Entry 1HJ5 (X-ray diffraction, 1.46 A resolution); this record covers chains A and B.

== Chain A (and B) ==
Protein: Nitrite reductase
From: Paracoccus pantotrophus
Notes: EC 1.7.2.1, 1.7.99.1; chain B of this document is another copy of the same molecule, construct and numbering; everything in this record applies to it too
UniProtKB: P72181 (NIRS_PARPN); residues 1-567 here correspond to UniProt positions 30-596 (UniProt number = residue number + 29)
Amino-acid sequence (567 residues; each row starts with the number of its first residue):
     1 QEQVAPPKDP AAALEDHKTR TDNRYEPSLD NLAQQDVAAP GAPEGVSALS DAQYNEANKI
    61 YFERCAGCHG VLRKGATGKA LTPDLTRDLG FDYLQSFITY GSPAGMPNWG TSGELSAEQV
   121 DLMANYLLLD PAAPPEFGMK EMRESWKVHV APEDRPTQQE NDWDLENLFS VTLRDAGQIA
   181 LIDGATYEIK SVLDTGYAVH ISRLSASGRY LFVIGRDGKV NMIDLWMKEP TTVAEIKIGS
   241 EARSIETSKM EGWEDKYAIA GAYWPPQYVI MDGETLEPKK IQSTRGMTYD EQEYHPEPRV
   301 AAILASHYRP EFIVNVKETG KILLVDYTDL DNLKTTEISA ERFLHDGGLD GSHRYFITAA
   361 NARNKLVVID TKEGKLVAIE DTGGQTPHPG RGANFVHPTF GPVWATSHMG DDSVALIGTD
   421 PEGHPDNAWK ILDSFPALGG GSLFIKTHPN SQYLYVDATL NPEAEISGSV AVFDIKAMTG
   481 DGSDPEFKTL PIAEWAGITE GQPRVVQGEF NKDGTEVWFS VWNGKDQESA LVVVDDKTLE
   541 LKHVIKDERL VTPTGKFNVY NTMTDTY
Not modelled in the structure: 1-8
Curated features (UniProtKB/Swiss-Prot):
  - binding site (heme c): His17, Cys65, Cys68, His69, Lys79, Tyr93
  - binding site (heme d1): Tyr25, Ser28, Trp109, Arg174, His200, Arg203, Arg216, Arg243, Tyr263, Arg391, Gln507, Thr554
Covalently attached groups: heme c (HEC) linked to Cys65, Cys68

== How chain A and chain B interact ==
Contacting residue pairs (63):
  Gly41(A) - Gly41(B)
  Gly41(A) - Ala42(B)
  Gly41(A) - Pro43(B)
  Ala42(A) - Gly41(B)
  Pro43(A) - Gly41(B)
  Glu136(A) - Tyr294(B)
  Gly138(A) - Gln292(B)
  Met139(A) - Glu291(B)
  Met139(A) - Gln292(B)  hydrogen bond (backbone-backbone)
  Lys279(A) - Gln292(B)  hydrogen bond (backbone-side chain)
  Lys280(A) - Gln292(B)
  Lys280(A) - Ser339(B)  hydrogen bond
  Ile281(A) - Met287(B)
  Ile281(A) - Gln292(B)  hydrogen bond (backbone-side chain)
  Gln282(A) - Glu337(B)  hydrogen bond
  Ser283(A) - Gly286(B)
  Ser283(A) - Tyr294(B)
  Arg285(A) - Tyr294(B)
  Gly286(A) - Ser283(B)
  Met287(A) - Ile281(B)
  Glu291(A) - Met139(B)
  Gln292(A) - Gly138(B)
  Gln292(A) - Met139(B)  hydrogen bond (backbone-backbone)
  Gln292(A) - Lys279(B)  hydrogen bond (side chain-backbone)
  Gln292(A) - Lys280(B)
  Gln292(A) - Ile281(B)  hydrogen bond (side chain-backbone)
  Tyr294(A) - Glu136(B)
  Tyr294(A) - Ser283(B)
  Tyr294(A) - Arg285(B)
  Tyr294(A) - Tyr294(B)
  Asp329(A) - Lys375(B)  salt bridge
  Asp331(A) - Glu337(B)
  Asp331(A) - Ile338(B)
  Asp331(A) - Ser339(B)  hydrogen bond (backbone-backbone)
  Asn332(A) - Thr336(B)
  Asn332(A) - Glu337(B)
  Asn332(A) - Ile338(B)
  Asn332(A) - Gly374(B)
  Asn332(A) - Lys375(B)
  Asn332(A) - Leu376(B)  hydrogen bond (side chain-backbone)
  Leu333(A) - Thr335(B)
  Leu333(A) - Thr336(B)
  Leu333(A) - Glu337(B)  hydrogen bond (backbone-backbone)
  Lys334(A) - Thr335(B)
  Lys334(A) - Thr336(B)
  Thr335(A) - Leu333(B)
  Thr335(A) - Lys334(B)
  Thr335(A) - Thr335(B)  hydrogen bond (backbone-backbone)
  Thr336(A) - Asn332(B)
  Thr336(A) - Leu333(B)
  Thr336(A) - Lys334(B)
  Glu337(A) - Lys280(B)
  Glu337(A) - Gln282(B)  hydrogen bond
  Glu337(A) - Asp331(B)
  Glu337(A) - Asn332(B)
  Glu337(A) - Leu333(B)  hydrogen bond (backbone-backbone)
  Ile338(A) - Asp331(B)
  Ile338(A) - Asn332(B)
  Ser339(A) - Lys280(B)  hydrogen bond
  Ser339(A) - Asp331(B)  hydrogen bond (backbone-backbone)
  Gly374(A) - Asn332(B)
  Lys375(A) - Asn332(B)
  Leu376(A) - Asn332(B)  hydrogen bond (backbone-side chain)
Other interface residues (no listed pair), chain A (32 interface residues in all): Ala39, Gln267
Other interface residues (no listed pair), chain B (31 interface residues in all): Ala39, Asp329

== Summary ==
Chain A and chain B form an interface of 32 and 31 residues respectively; the contacts include 17 hydrogen
bonds and 1 salt bridge. Polar contacts include Asp329(A)-Lys375(B), Lys279(A)-Gln292(B) and
Lys280(A)-Ser339(B). From UniProt: 6 heme c-binding residues and 12 heme d1-binding residues on chain A.
Chain A and chain B are both Nitrite reductase (Paracoccus pantotrophus); the structure, Cytochrome cd1
Nitrite Reductase, reoxidised enzyme, was determined by X-ray diffraction together with 1HJ3 and 1HJ4 from the
same study.
